PDB entry 6HV2 | X-ray diffraction, 1.71 A resolution | chains A and B

Chain A:
Name: Collagenase 3
From: Homo sapiens
Notes: EC 3.4.24.-
UniProtKB: P45452 (MMP13_HUMAN); numbering as in UniProt (aligned over 103-270)
Amino-acid sequence (168 residues; each row starts with the number of its first residue):
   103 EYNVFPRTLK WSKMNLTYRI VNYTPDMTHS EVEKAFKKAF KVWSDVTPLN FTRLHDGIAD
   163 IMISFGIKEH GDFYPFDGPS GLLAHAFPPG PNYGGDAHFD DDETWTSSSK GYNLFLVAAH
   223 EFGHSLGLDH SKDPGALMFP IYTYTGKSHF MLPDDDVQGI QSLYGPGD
Disordered / not traced: 107-108
Bound ions: Ca2+ site 1: Asp128, Asp203, Glu205; Ca2+ site 2: Asp162, Asn194, Gly196, Asp198; Zn2+ site 1: His172, Asp174, His187, His200; Ca2+ site 3: Asp179, Gly180, Ser182, Leu184, Asp202, Glu205; Zn2+ site 2: His222, His226, His232 (shared with Ile163(B) of chain B)
Curated features (UniProtKB/Swiss-Prot):
  - active site: Glu223
  - binding site (Ca(2+)): Asp128, Asp162, Asp179, Gly180, Ser182, Leu184, Asn194, Gly196, Asp198, Asp202, Asp203, Glu205
  - binding site (Zn(2+)): His172, Asp174, His187, His200, His222, His226, His232, Met240
  - glycosylation (N-linked (GlcNAc...) asparagine): Asn117, Asn152
  - natural variant: Trp207 (W207G: In MDST), His232 (H232N: In MANDP1)
  - mutagenesis: Glu223 (E223A: Abolishes enzyme activity)

Chain B:
Name: Collagenase 3
From: Homo sapiens
Notes: EC 3.4.24.-
UniProtKB: P45452 (MMP13_HUMAN); residue numbers follow UniProt; this construct covers 163-167
Amino-acid sequence (5 residues; row label = number of the first residue in the row):
   163 IMISF
Bound ions: Zn2+: Ile163 (shared with His222(A), His226(A), His232(A) of chain A)

Interface between chain A and chain B:
Residue-residue contacts (25):
  Ser182(A) with Phe167(B)
  Gly183(A) with Met164(B); Ile165(B); Ser166(B), hydrogen bond (backbone-backbone)
  Leu184(A) with Met164(B)
  Leu185(A) with Met164(B), hydrogen bond (backbone-backbone)
  Ala186(A) with Ile163(B); Met164(B), hydrogen bond (backbone-backbone)
  His187(A) with Ile163(B)
  Tyr214(A) with Ser166(B), hydrogen bond
  Val219(A) with Met164(B), hydrophobic
  His222(A) with Ile163(B), hydrogen bond (side chain-backbone); Met164(B)
  Glu223(A) with Ile163(B), hydrogen bond (side chain-backbone); Met164(B), hydrogen bond (side chain-backbone)
  His226(A) with Ile163(B), hydrogen bond (side chain-backbone)
  His232(A) with Ile163(B), hydrogen bond (side chain-backbone)
  Phe241(A) with Met164(B)
  Pro242(A) with Ile163(B); Met164(B); Ile165(B), hydrogen bond (backbone-backbone)
  Ile243(A) with Met164(B); Ile165(B)
  Tyr244(A) with Met164(B), hydrophobic; Ile165(B), hydrogen bond (backbone-backbone)

Summary:
16 residues of chain A face 5 of chain B across their interface, with 11 hydrogen bonds. Polar pairs include
Tyr214(A)-Ser166(B), His222(A)-Ile163(B) and Glu223(A)-Ile163(B). From UniProt: active-site residue Glu223(A),
12 Ca2+-binding residues, 8 Zn2+-binding residues and one mutagenesis site on chain A.
Chain A is Collagenase 3 and chain B is Collagenase 3, both from Homo sapiens; the structure, MMP-13 in
complex with the peptide IMISF, was determined by X-ray diffraction.
